Entry 5KND (X-ray diffraction, 2.89 A resolution); this record covers chains B and G of the 8 polymer chains in the assembly.

# Chain B
Molecule: V-type sodium ATPase catalytic subunit A
Source organism: Enterococcus hirae ATCC 9790
Notes: EC 3.6.3.15
UniProtKB: Q08636 (NTPA_ENTHA); numbering as in UniProt (aligned over 1-593)
Amino-acid sequence (600 residues; each row starts with the number of its first residue; numbers below 1 keep their minus sign (Gly-6 is residue -6)):
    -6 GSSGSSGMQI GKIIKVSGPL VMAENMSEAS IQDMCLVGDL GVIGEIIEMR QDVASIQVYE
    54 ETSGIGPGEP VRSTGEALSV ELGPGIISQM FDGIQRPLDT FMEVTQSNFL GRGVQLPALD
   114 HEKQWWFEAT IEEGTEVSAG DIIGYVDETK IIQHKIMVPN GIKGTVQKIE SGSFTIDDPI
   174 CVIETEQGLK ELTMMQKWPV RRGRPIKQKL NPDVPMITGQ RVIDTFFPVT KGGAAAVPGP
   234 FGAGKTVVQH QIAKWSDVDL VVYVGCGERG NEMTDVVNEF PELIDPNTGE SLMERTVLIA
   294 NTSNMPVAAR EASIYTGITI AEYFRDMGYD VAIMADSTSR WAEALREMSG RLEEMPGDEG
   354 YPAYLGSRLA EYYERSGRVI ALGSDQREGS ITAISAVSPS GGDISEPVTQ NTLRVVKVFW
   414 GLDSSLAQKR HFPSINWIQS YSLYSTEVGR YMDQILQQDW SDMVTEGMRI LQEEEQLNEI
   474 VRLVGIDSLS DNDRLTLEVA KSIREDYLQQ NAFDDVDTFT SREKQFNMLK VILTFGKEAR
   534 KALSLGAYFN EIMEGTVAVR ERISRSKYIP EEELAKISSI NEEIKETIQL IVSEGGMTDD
Disordered / not traced: -6, 587-593
Sequence notes: expression tag (-6 to 0)

# Chain G
Molecule: V-type sodium ATPase subunit D
Source organism: Enterococcus hirae ATCC 9790
UniProtKB: P43435 (NTPD_ENTHA); residues 1-210 here = UniProt positions 1-210
Amino-acid sequence (217 residues; numbered -6 to 210; the number before each row is that of its first residue; numbers below 1 keep their minus sign (Gly-6 is residue -6)):
    -6 GSSGSSGMRL NVNPTRMELT RLKKQLTTAT RGHKLLKDKQ DELMRQFILL IRKNNELRQA
    54 IEKETQTAMK DFVLAKSTVE EAFIDELLAL PAENVSISVV EKNIMSVKVP LMNFQYDETL
   114 NETPLEYGYL HSNAELDRSI DGFTQLLPKL LKLAEVEKTC QLMAEEIEKT RRRVNALEYM
   174 TIPQLEETIY YIKMKLEENE RAEVTRLIKV KNMGTEE
Disordered / not traced: -6 to 5, 80-85, 109-125, 207-210
Sequence notes: expression tag (-6 to 0)

# Interface between chain B and chain G
Contacting residue pairs (8; chain B residue first):
  Met348(B) with Met206(G), hydrophobic
  Glu472(B) with Met173(G)
  Arg475(B) with Tyr172(G)
  Leu476(B) with Arg165(G); Asn168(G), hydrogen bond (backbone-side chain); Ala169(G), hydrophobic; Met173(G), hydrophobic
  Val477(B) with Arg165(G)
Interface residues without a listed pair, chain B (6 interface residues in all): Ile473

# In short
Chain B and chain G each contribute 6 residues to their interface, with 1 hydrogen bond. Its one
hydrogen-bonded contact is Leu476(B)-Asn168(G).
Here chain B is V-type sodium ATPase catalytic subunit A and chain G is V-type sodium ATPase subunit D, both
from Enterococcus hirae ATCC 9790. Entry 5KND (Crystal structure of the Pi-bound V1 complex) was determined by
X-ray diffraction together with 5KNB and 5KNC from the same study.
